PDB entry 8F41 | electron microscopy, 3.90 A resolution | chains B and D of the 12 polymer chains in the assembly

== Chain B (and D) ==
Protein: 3-methylcrotonyl-CoA carboxylase, beta-subunit
From: Leishmania tarentolae
Notes: EC 6.4.1.4; chain D of this document is another copy of the same molecule, construct and numbering; everything in this record applies to it too
Amino-acid sequence (566 residues; each row starts with the number of its first residue):
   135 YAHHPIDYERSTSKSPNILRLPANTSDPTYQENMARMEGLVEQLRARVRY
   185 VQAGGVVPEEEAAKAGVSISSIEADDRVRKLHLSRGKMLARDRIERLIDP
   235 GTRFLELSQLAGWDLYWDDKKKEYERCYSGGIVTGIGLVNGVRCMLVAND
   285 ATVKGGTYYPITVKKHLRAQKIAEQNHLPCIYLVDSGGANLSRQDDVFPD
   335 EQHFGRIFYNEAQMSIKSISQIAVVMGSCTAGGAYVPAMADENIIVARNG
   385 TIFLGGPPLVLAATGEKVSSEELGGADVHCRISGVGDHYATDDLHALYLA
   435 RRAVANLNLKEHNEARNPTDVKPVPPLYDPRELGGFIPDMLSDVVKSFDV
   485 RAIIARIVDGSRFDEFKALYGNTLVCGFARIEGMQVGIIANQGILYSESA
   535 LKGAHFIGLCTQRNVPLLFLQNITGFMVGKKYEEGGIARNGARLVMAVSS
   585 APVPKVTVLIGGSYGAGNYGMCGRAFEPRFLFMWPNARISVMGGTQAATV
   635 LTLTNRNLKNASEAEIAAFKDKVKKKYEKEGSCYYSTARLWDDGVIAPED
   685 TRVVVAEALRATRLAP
Ligand contacts: BTI (5-(hexahydro-2-oxo-1H-thieno[3,4-d]imidazol-6-yl)pentanal): Phe560, Met561, Val562, Met626, Gly627, Gln630

== Chain B / chain D interface ==
Residue-residue contacts (43; chain B residue first):
  Tyr135(B) - Leu217(D)
  Tyr135(B) - Ser218(D)  hydrogen bond (side chain-backbone)
  Tyr135(B) - Arg219(D)
  Tyr135(B) - Gly220(D)  hydrogen bond (side chain-backbone)
  His137(B) - Leu428(D)
  His138(B) - Arg230(D)  hydrogen bond (backbone-side chain)
  Pro139(B) - Arg230(D)  hydrogen bond (backbone-side chain)
  Pro139(B) - Leu428(D)
  Asp141(B) - Arg230(D)
  Asp141(B) - Leu231(D)
  Asp141(B) - Arg435(D)  salt bridge
  Tyr142(B) - Asp233(D)  hydrogen bond
  Tyr142(B) - Pro234(D)
  Tyr142(B) - Arg435(D)
  Asn151(B) - His429(D)  hydrogen bond
  Asn151(B) - Tyr432(D)  hydrogen bond
  Ile152(B) - Tyr432(D)
  Asp498(B) - Arg436(D)
  Asp498(B) - Asn440(D)  hydrogen bond
  Phe500(B) - Glu376(D)
  Lys501(B) - Gly418(D)  hydrogen bond (side chain-backbone)
  Lys501(B) - Val419(D)  hydrogen bond (side chain-backbone)
  Lys501(B) - Gly420(D)  hydrogen bond (side chain-backbone)
  Lys501(B) - Asp421(D)
  Leu503(B) - Val412(D)  hydrophobic
  Leu503(B) - Cys414(D)  hydrogen bond (backbone-side chain)
  Tyr504(B) - Asp411(D)  hydrogen bond (side chain-backbone)
  Tyr504(B) - Val412(D)
  Tyr504(B) - His413(D)
  Tyr504(B) - Cys414(D)
  Tyr504(B) - Arg415(D)
  Tyr504(B) - Ser417(D)
  Tyr504(B) - Tyr423(D)  hydrophobic
  Phe512(B) - Asn440(D)
  Gln519(B) - Asn440(D)  hydrogen bond
  Gln519(B) - Asn442(D)
  Glu532(B) - Ile416(D)
  His539(B) - Asp375(D)
  Gln546(B) - Ser354(D)  hydrogen bond
  Gln546(B) - Asp375(D)
  Arg547(B) - Ser354(D)  hydrogen bond
  Arg547(B) - Asn440(D)
  Arg547(B) - Leu441(D)
Interface residues without a listed pair, chain B (26 interface residues in all): Ile140, Ser145, Pro150, Glu499, Asn506, Leu543, Asn548
Interface residues without a listed pair, chain D (35 interface residues in all): Ser349, Ser352, His422, Leu431

== In short ==
26 residues of chain B face 35 of chain D across their interface, with 16 hydrogen bonds and 1 salt bridge.
Polar pairs include Asp141(B)-Arg435(D), Tyr135(B)-Ser218(D) and Tyr135(B)-Gly220(D). Chain B binds compound
BTI.
Chain B and chain D are both 3-methylcrotonyl-CoA carboxylase, beta-subunit (Leishmania tarentolae); the
structure, 3-methylcrotonyl-CoA carboxylase in filament, alpha-subunit centered, was determined by electron
microscopy (same publication as 8F3D).
